PDB entry 7SSA | electron microscopy, 3.20 A resolution | chains E and I of the 12 polymer chains in the assembly

== Chain E ==
Molecule: Histone H3.2
From: Xenopus laevis
Reference sequence: P84233 (H32_XENLA); residues 1-135 here correspond to UniProt positions 2-136 (UniProt number = residue number + 1)
Amino-acid sequence (135 residues; numbered 1 to 135; the number before each row is that of its first residue):
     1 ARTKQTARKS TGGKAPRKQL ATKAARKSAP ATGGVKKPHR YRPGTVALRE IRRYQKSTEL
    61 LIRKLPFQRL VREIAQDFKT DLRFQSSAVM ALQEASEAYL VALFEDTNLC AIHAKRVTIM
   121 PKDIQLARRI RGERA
Disordered / not traced: 1-42, 134-135
Differences from the reference sequence: variant Ala102 (Gly103 in P84233)

== Chain I ==
Molecule: 149-nt DNA strand
From: synthetic construct
Sequence (149 nucleotides; each row starts with the number of its first residue; numbers below 1 keep their minus sign (DA-74 is residue -74)):
   -74 ATCGGAGAGG TCACGTGACC AGGCCGCTCA ATTGGTCGTA GACAGCTCTA GCACCGCTTA
   -14 AACGCACGTA CGCGCTGTCC CCCGCGTTTT AACCGCCAAG GGGATTACTC CCTAGTCTCC
    46 AGGGACGTCT CAGATATATA CATCCTGAT
Disordered / not traced: -74 to -65, 73-74

== How chain E and chain I interact ==
Contacting residue pairs (12; chain E residue first):
  Gly44(E) with DC8(I), hydrogen bond to the phosphate; DG9(I), phosphate contact
  Thr45(E) with DG9(I), phosphate contact
  Val46(E) with DG9(I), hydrogen bond to the phosphate
  Ala47(E) with DG9(I), hydrogen bond to the phosphate
  Arg63(E) with DA17(I), phosphate contact; DC18(I), salt bridge to the phosphate
  Lys64(E) with DC18(I), hydrogen bond to the phosphate
  Leu65(E) with DA17(I), sugar contact; DC18(I), hydrogen bond to the phosphate
  Arg69(E) with DA17(I), salt bridge to the phosphate
  Arg83(E) with DG27(I), sugar contact
Other interface residues (no listed pair), chain E (12 interface residues in all): Pro43, Pro66, Lys115
Other interface residues (no listed pair), chain I (6 interface residues in all): DC-2

== In short ==
12 residues of chain E face 6 of chain I across their interface, with 5 hydrogen bonds and 2 salt bridges.
Polar pairs include Gly44(E)-DC8(I), Val46(E)-DG9(I) and Ala47(E)-DG9(I).
Chain E is Histone H3.2 (Xenopus laevis) and chain I is a 149-nt DNA strand (synthetic construct); the
structure, Cryo-EM structure of pioneer factor Cbf1 bound to the nucleosome, was determined by electron
microscopy.
